Entry 7S6D (electron microscopy, 3.10 A resolution); this record covers chains C and A of the 7 polymer chains in the assembly.

== Chain C (and A) ==
Protein: 6-deoxyerythronolide-B synthase EryA2, modules 3 and 4, Lsd14 Polyketide synthase fusion
Source organism: Saccharopolyspora erythraea
Notes: EC 2.3.1.94; chain A of this document is another copy of the same molecule, construct and numbering; everything in this record applies to it too
UniProtKB: chimeric construct of Q03132, B6ZK67: residues 9-37 from Q03132 (ERYA2_SACER) positions 2-30 (UniProt number = residue number - 7); residues 38-1647 from B6ZK67 positions 38-1647 (same numbers)
Sequence (1649 residues; numbered 7 to 1655; the number before each row is that of its first residue):
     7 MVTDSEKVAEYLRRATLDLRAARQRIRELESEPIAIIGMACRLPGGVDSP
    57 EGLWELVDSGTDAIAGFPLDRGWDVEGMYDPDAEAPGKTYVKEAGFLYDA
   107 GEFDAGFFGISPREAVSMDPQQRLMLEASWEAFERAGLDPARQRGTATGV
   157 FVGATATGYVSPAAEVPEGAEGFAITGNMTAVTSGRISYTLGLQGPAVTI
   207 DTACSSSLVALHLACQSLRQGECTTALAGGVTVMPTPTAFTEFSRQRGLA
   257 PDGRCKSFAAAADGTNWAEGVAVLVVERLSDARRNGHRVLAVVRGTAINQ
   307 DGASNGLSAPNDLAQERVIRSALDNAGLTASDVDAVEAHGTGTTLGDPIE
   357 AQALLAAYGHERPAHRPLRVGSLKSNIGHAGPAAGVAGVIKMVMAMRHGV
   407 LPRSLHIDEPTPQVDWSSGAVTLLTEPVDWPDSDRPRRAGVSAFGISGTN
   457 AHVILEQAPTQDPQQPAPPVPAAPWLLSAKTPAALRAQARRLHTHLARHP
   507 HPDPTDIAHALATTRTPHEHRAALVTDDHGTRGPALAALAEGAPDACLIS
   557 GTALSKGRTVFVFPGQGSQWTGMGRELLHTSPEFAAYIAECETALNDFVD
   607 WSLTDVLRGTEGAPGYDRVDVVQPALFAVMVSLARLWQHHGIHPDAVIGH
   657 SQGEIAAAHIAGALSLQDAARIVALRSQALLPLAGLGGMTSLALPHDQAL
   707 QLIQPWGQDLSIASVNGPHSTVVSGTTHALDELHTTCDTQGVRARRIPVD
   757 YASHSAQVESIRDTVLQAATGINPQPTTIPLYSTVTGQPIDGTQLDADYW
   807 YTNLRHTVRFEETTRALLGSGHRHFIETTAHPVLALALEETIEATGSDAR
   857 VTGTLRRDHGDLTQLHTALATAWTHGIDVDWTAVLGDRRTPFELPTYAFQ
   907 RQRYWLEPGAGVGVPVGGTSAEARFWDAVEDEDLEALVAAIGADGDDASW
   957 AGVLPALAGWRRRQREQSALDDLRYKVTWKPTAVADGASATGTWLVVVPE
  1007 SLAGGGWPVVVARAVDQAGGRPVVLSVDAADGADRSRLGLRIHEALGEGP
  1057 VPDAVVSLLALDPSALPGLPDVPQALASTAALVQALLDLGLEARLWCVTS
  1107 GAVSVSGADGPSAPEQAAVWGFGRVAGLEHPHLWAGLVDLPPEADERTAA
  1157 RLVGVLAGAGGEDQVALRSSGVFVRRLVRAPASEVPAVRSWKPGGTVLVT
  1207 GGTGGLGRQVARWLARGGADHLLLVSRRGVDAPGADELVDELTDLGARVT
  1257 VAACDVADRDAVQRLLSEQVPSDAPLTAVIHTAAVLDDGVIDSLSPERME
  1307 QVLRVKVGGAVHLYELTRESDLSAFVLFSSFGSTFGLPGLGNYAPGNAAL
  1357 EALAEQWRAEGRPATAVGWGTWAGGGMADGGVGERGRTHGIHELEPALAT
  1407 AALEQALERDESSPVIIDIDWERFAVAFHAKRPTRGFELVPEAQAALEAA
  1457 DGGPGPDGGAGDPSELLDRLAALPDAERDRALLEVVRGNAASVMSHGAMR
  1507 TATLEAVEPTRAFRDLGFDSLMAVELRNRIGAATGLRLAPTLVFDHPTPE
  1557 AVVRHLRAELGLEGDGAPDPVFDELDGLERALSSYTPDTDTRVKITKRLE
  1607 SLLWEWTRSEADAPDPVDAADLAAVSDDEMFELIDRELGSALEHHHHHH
Unresolved in the structure: 7-965, 1381-1393, 1457-1655 (chain A: 7, 167-174, 468-471, 915-1655)
Construct notes: initiating methionine (7); expression tag (8, 1648-1655)
Small-molecule neighbours: 2'-monophosphoadenosine-5'-diphosphate (ATR): G1207, T1209, G1210, G1211, L1212, V1231, S1232, R1233, R1234, A1238, C1260, D1261, V1262, A1289, A1290, V1291, R1310, V1311

== Interface between chain C and chain A ==
Pairs across the interface (21):
  K986(C) with D76(A)
  P987(C) with G72(A); F73(A); Y104(A)
  A989(C) with Y104(A); D105(A)
  A994(C) with R496(A)
  S995(C) with R496(A); T500(A)
  T997(C) with E547(A)
  S1112(C) with E99(A)
  R1153(C) with G51(A); E61(A), salt bridge; T67(A)
  S1175(C) with T67(A); D68(A)
  S1176(C) with D68(A); I70(A), hydrogen bond (side chain-backbone); A71(A)
  V1184(C) with E82(A)
  L1445(C) with L75(A), hydrophobic
Interface residues without a listed pair, chain C (17 interface residues in all): K982, T984, T988, V990, G993
Interface residues without a listed pair, chain A (20 interface residues in all): G52, S65, A69

== Summary ==
The interface between chain C and chain A involves 17 residues on one side and 20 on the other, with 1
hydrogen bond and 1 salt bridge. Among the polar pairs are R1153(C)-E61(A) and S1176(C)-I70(A). Bound to chain
C: 2'-monophosphoadenosine-5'-diphosphate.
Chain C and chain A are both 6-deoxyerythronolide-B synthase EryA2, modules 3 and 4, Lsd14 Polyketide synthase
fusion (Saccharopolyspora erythraea); the structure, CryoEM structure of modular PKS holo-Lsd14 bound to
antibody fragment 1B2, composite structure, was determined by electron microscopy, deposited together with
7S6B and 7S6C.
